4I99 - chains B and C of the 4 polymer chains in the assembly; structure by X-ray diffraction, 2.30 A resolution.

[Chain B]
Name: Chromosome partition protein Smc
From: Pyrococcus furiosus
Notes: fragment: Head domain
UniProtKB: Q8TZY2 (SMC_PYRFU); residue numbers follow UniProt; this construct covers 1-182, 1006-1172
Sequence (354 residues; each row starts with the number of its first residue; note: 823 numbers in that range are skipped by the numbering (no residue carries them; nothing is unmodelled there)):
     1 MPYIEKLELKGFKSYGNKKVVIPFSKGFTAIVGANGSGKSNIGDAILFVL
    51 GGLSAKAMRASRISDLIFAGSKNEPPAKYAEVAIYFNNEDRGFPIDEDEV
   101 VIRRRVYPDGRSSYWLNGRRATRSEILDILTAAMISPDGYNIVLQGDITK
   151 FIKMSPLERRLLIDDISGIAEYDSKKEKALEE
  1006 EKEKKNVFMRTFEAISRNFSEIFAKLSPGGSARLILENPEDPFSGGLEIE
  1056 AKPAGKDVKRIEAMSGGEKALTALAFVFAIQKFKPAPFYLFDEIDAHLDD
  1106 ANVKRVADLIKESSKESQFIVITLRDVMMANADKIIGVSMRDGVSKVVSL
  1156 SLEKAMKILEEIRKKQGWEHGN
Unresolved in the structure: 1, 171-182, 1006, 1164-1177
Modified residues: Mse1 (selenomethionine); Mse58, Mse134, Mse154, Mse1014, Mse1069, Mse1133, Mse1134, Mse1145, Mse1161 (selenomethionine; parent Met)
UniProt features mapped onto this chain:
  - binding site (ATP): Ala34 to Asn41

[Chain C]
Name: Putative uncharacterized protein
From: Pyrococcus furiosus
Notes: fragment: c-whd, unp residues126-212
UniProtKB: Q8TZY3 (Q8TZY3_PYRFU); residue numbers follow UniProt; this construct covers 126-212
Sequence (87 residues; each row starts with the number of its first residue):
   126 KKVEIDEEIFVIDDFRVDIEKYVEELYKVVKKIYEKTGTPIKFWDLVPDV
   176 EPKIIARTFLYLLFLENMGRVEIIQEEPFGEILVVPM
Unresolved in the structure: 126-142

[How chain B and chain C interact]
Contacting residue pairs (7; chain B residue first):
  Asp1104(B) with Phe189(C)
  Asp1105(B) with Ile144(C)
  Ala1106(B) with Phe189(C), hydrophobic
  Lys1109(B) with Asp143(C); Glu145(C)
  Val1132(B) with Asp143(C); Ile144(C), hydrophobic
Other interface residues (no listed pair), chain B (7 interface residues in all): Asp1113, Asn1136

[In short]
7 residues of chain B face 4 of chain C across their interface. Curated annotation (UniProt) lists 8
ATP-binding residues on chain B.
Here chain B is Chromosome partition protein Smc and chain C is Putative uncharacterized protein, both from
Pyrococcus furiosus. Entry 4I99 (Crystal structure of the SmcHead bound to the C-winged helix domain of ScpA)
was determined by X-ray diffraction together with 3ZGX and 4I98 from the same study.
